Entry 8K9M (electron microscopy, 6.80 A resolution (low resolution: residue-level contacts below are approximate; hydrogen-bond / salt-bridge calls are withheld)); this record covers chains E and A of the 7 polymer chains in the assembly.

[Chain E]
Name: Spike glycoprotein
From: Severe acute respiratory syndrome coronavirus 2
UniProt: P0DTC2 (SPIKE_SARS2); numbering as in UniProt (aligned over 1-1208)
Amino-acid sequence (1261 residues; each row starts with the number of its first residue):
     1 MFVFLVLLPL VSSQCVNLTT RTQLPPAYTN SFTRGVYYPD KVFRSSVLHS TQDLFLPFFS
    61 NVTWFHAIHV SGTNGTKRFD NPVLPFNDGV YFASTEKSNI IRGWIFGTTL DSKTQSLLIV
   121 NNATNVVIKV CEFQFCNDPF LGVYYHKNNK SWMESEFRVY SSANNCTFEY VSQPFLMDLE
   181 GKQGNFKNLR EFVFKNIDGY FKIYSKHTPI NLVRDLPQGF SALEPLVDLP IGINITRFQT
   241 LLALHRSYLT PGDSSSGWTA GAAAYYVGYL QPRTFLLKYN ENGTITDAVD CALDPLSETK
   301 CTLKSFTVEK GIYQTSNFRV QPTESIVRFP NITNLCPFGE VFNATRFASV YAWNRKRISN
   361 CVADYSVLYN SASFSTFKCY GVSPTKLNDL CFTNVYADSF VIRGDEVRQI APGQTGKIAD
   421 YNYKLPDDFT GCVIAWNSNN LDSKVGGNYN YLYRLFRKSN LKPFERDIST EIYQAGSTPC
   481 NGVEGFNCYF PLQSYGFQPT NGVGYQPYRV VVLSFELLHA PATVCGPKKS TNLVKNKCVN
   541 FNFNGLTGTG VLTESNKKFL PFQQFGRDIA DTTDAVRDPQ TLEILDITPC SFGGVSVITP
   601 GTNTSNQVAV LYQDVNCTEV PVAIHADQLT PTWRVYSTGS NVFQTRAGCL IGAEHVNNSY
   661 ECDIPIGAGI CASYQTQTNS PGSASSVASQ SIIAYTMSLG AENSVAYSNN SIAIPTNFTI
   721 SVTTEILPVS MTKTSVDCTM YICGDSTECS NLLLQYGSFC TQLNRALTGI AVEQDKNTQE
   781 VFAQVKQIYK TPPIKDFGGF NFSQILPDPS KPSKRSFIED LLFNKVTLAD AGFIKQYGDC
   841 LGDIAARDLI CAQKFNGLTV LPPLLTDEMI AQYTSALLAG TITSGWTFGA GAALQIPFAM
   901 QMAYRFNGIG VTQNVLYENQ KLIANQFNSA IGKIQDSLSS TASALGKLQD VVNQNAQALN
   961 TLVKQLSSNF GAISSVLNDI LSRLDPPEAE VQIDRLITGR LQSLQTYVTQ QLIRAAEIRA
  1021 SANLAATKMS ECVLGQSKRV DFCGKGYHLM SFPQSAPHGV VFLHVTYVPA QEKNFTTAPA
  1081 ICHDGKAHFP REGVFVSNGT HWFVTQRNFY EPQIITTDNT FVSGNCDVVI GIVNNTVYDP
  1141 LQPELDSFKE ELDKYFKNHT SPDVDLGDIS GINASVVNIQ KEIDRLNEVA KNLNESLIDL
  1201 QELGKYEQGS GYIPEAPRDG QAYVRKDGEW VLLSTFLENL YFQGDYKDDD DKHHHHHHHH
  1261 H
Not modelled in the structure: 1-13, 70-76, 621-640, 677-688, 828-847, 1148-1261
Sequence notes: engineered mutation Gly682 (Arg in P0DTC2), Ser683 (Arg in P0DTC2), Ser685 (Arg in P0DTC2), Pro986 (Lys in P0DTC2), Pro987 (Val in P0DTC2); expression tag (1209-1261)
Cystine bridges: Cys131-Cys166, Cys291-Cys301, Cys336-Cys361, Cys379-Cys432, Cys480-Cys488, Cys538-Cys590, Cys617-Cys649, Cys662-Cys671, Cys738-Cys760, Cys743-Cys749, Cys1032-Cys1043, Cys1082-Cys1126
Covalently attached groups: N-acetylglucosamine (NAG) linked to Asn122

[Chain A]
Name: Heavy chain of S2H5 Fab
From: Mus musculus
Notes: antibody fragment or engineered binder
Amino-acid sequence (216 residues; each row starts with the number of its first residue):
     1 EVQLLQSGAE LVRPGALVKL SCKASGFNIK DYYMHWVKQR PEQGLEWFGW IDPENGNTIY
    61 DPKFQGKASI TADTSSNTAY LQLSSLTSED TAVYYCAGSG NYEDAMDYWG QGTSVTVSSA
   121 KTTPPSVYPL APGSAAQTNS MVTLGCLVKG YFPEPVTVTW NSGSLSSGVH TFPAVLQSDL
   181 YTLSSSVTVP SSTWPSETVT CNVAHPASST KVDKKI
Cystine bridges: Cys22-Cys96, Cys146-Cys201

[Interface between chain E and chain A]
Pairs across the interface - 23 pairs, chain E then chain A:
  Gln14(E) - Lys30(A)
  Gln14(E) - Glu54(A)
  Val16(E) - Asp31(A)
  Tyr144(E) - Tyr33(A)
  Tyr144(E) - Trp50(A)
  Tyr145(E) - Tyr102(A)
  Tyr145(E) - Glu103(A)
  Ser155(E) - Asn55(A)
  Ser155(E) - Asn57(A)
  Glu156(E) - Glu54(A)
  Glu156(E) - Asn55(A)
  Glu156(E) - Tyr102(A)
  Phe157(E) - Asn55(A)
  Tyr248(E) - Asp104(A)
  Pro251(E) - Tyr102(A)
  Pro251(E) - Glu103(A)
  Gly252(E) - Asn101(A)
  Gly252(E) - Tyr102(A)
  Asp253(E) - Asn101(A)
  Ser254(E) - Asp31(A)
  Ser254(E) - Tyr102(A)
  Ser255(E) - Tyr102(A)
  Trp258(E) - Tyr102(A)
Interface residues without a listed pair, chain E (16 interface residues in all): Cys15, Leu249
Interface residues without a listed pair, chain A (12 interface residues in all): Asp52

[Overview]
16 residues of chain E and 12 residues of chain A are in contact. Covalently linked N-acetylglucosamine: at
Asn122(E).
Here chain E is Spike glycoprotein (Severe acute respiratory syndrome coronavirus 2) and chain A is Heavy
chain of S2H5 Fab (Mus musculus). Entry 8K9M (SARS-CoV-2 spike protein in complex with two S2H5 Fabs on NTD-1
and NTD-3) was determined by electron microscopy (same publication as 8K9B and 8K9J).
